PDB entry 7XUE | electron microscopy, 3.17 A resolution | chains G and I of the 8 polymer chains in the assembly

# Chain G
Molecule: DNA-directed RNA polymerase subunit alpha
From: Escherichia coli (strain K12)
Notes: EC 2.7.7.6
UniProtKB: P0A7Z4 (RPOA_ECOLI); residue numbers follow UniProt; this construct covers 1-329
Sequence (329 residues; row label = number of the first residue in the row):
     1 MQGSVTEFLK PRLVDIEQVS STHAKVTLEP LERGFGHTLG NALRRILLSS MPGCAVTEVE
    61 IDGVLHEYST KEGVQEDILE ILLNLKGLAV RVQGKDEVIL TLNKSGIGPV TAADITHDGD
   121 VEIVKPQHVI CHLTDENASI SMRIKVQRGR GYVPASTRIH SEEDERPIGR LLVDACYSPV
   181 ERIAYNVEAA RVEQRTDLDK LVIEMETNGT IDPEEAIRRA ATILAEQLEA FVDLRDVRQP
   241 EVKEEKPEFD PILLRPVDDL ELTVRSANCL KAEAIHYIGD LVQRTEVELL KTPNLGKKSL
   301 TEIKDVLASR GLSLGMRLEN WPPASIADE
Unresolved in the structure: 1-6, 160-166, 235-329
Curated features (UniProtKB/Swiss-Prot):
  - region: Glu162 to Glu165 (Required for interaction with Crp at class II promoters)
  - modified residue: Arg265 (ADP-ribosylarginine), Lys297 (N6-acetyllysine), Lys298 (N6-acetyllysine)
  - mutagenesis: Arg45 (R45C: In rpoA112; temperature-sensitive, blocks RNA polymerase assembly), Glu162 to Glu165 (5-fold decrease in CRP-class II promoter-dependent transcription), Glu165 (E165K: 5-fold decrease in CRP-class II promoter-dependent transcription), Arg191 (R191C: In rpoA101; temperature-sensitive)

# Chain I
Molecule: DNA-directed RNA polymerase subunit beta
From: Escherichia coli (strain K12)
Notes: EC 2.7.7.6
UniProtKB: P0A8V2 (RPOB_ECOLI); numbering as in UniProt (aligned over 1-1342)
Sequence (1342 residues; numbered 1 to 1342; the number before each row is that of its first residue):
     1 MVYSYTEKKR IRKDFGKRPQ VLDVPYLLSI QLDSFQKFIE QDPEGQYGLE AAFRSVFPIQ
    61 SYSGNSELQY VSYRLGEPVF DVQECQIRGV TYSAPLRVKL RLVIYEREAP EGTVKDIKEQ
   121 EVYMGEIPLM TDNGTFVING TERVIVSQLH RSPGVFFDSD KGKTHSSGKV LYNARIIPYR
   181 GSWLDFEFDP KDNLFVRIDR RRKLPATIIL RALNYTTEQI LDLFFEKVIF EIRDNKLQME
   241 LVPERLRGET ASFDIEANGK VYVEKGRRIT ARHIRQLEKD DVKLIEVPVE YIAGKVVAKD
   301 YIDESTGELI CAANMELSLD LLAKLSQSGH KRIETLFTND LDHGPYISET LRVDPTNDRL
   361 SALVEIYRMM RPGEPPTREA AESLFENLFF SEDRYDLSAV GRMKFNRSLL REEIEGSGIL
   421 SKDDIIDVMK KLIDIRNGKG EVDDIDHLGN RRIRSVGEMA ENQFRVGLVR VERAVKERLS
   481 LGDLDTLMPQ DMINAKPISA AVKEFFGSSQ LSQFMDQNNP LSEITHKRRI SALGPGGLTR
   541 ERAGFEVRDV HPTHYGRVCP IETPEGPNIG LINSLSVYAQ TNEYGFLETP YRKVTDGVVT
   601 DEIHYLSAIE EGNYVIAQAN SNLDEEGHFV EDLVTCRSKG ESSLFSRDQV DYMDVSTQQV
   661 VSVGASLIPF LEHDDANRAL MGANMQRQAV PTLRADKPLV GTGMERAVAV DSGVTAVAKR
   721 GGVVQYVDAS RIVIKVNEDE MYPGEAGIDI YNLTKYTRSN QNTCINQMPC VSLGEPVERG
   781 DVLADGPSTD LGELALGQNM RVAFMPWNGY NFEDSILVSE RVVQEDRFTT IHIQELACVS
   841 RDTKLGPEEI TADIPNVGEA ALSKLDESGI VYIGAEVTGG DILVGKVTPK GETQLTPEEK
   901 LLRAIFGEKA SDVKDSSLRV PNGVSGTVID VQVFTRDGVE KDKRALEIEE MQLKQAKKDL
   961 SEELQILEAG LFSRIRAVLV AGGVEAEKLD KLPRDRWLEL GLTDEEKQNQ LEQLAEQYDE
  1021 LKHEFEKKLE AKRRKITQGD DLAPGVLKIV KVYLAVKRRI QPGDKMAGRH GNKGVISKIN
  1081 PIEDMPYDEN GTPVDIVLNP LGVPSRMNIG QILETHLGMA AKGIGDKINA MLKQQQEVAK
  1141 LREFIQRAYD LGADVRQKVD LSTFSDEEVM RLAENLRKGM PIATPVFDGA KEAEIKELLK
  1201 LGDLPTSGQI RLYDGRTGEQ FERPVTVGYM YMLKLNHLVD DKMHARSTGS YSLVTQQPLG
  1261 GKAQFGGQRF GEMEVWALEA YGAAYTLQEM LTVKSDDVNG RTKMYKNIVD GNHQMEPGMP
  1321 ESFNVLLKEI RSLGINIELE DE
Unresolved in the structure: 1
Curated features (UniProtKB/Swiss-Prot):
  - modified residue (N6-acetyllysine): Lys1022, Lys1200
  - mutagenesis: Ile561 (I561S: Resistant to antibiotics salinamide A and B), Ile569 (I569S: Resistant to antibiotics salinamide A and B), Ala665 (A665E: Resistant to antibiotics salinamide A and B), Asp675 (D675A/G: Resistant to antibiotics salinamide A and B), Asn677 (N677H/K: Resistant to antibiotics salinamide A and B), Leu680 (L680M: Resistant to antibiotics salinamide A and B), Glu813 (E813K: Disrupts the enzyme's active center)
Reported in the primary citation:
  - conformationally variable residues (domain motion): Glu1006

# Chain G / chain I interface
Contacting residue pairs - 58 pairs, chain G then chain I:
  Asn41(G) with Tyr1087(I); Arg1216(I); Thr1217(I); Gly1218(I)
  Arg44(G) with Glu1083(I); Tyr1087(I); Gly1091(I)
  Arg45(G) with Glu1083(I), hydrogen bond (side chain-backbone); Asp1084(I), salt bridge; Gly1215(I), hydrogen bond (side chain-backbone); Arg1216(I)
  Ser49(G) with Glu1083(I)
  His66(G) with Thr927(I); Ile929(I)
  Tyr68(G) with Tyr756(I); Ile831(I), hydrophobic; Ile929(I), hydrophobic; Ala1055(I), hydrophobic; Lys1057(I)
  Thr70(G) with Ala729(I); Ser730(I)
  Lys71(G) with Asp728(I)
  Glu72(G) with Tyr726(I); Asp728(I)
  Gly73(G) with Asp728(I)
  Val74(G) with Asp728(I); Ala729(I)
  Gln75(G) with Val727(I); Val771(I), hydrogen bond (side chain-backbone); Ser772(I)
  Glu76(G) with Ala729(I)
  Asp77(G) with Lys755(I), salt bridge; Tyr756(I); Met768(I)
  Leu79(G) with Leu693(I), hydrophobic; Tyr756(I); Ile831(I), hydrophobic; Lys1057(I)
  Leu83(G) with Arg694(I)
  Lys86(G) with Gln824(I), hydrogen bond (side chain-backbone)
  Thr134(G) with Tyr726(I); Val727(I), hydrogen bond (side chain-backbone); Leu773(I)
  Tyr152(G) with Gln824(I)
  Pro154(G) with Arg1059(I)
  Ile159(G) with Glu876(I)
  Ile168(G) with Ile873(I); Gly874(I)
  Asp174(G) with Asp826(I)
  Cys176(G) with Gln824(I)
  Glu181(G) with Arg821(I), hydrogen bond (backbone-side chain)
  Arg182(G) with Asn1090(I), hydrogen bond (side chain-backbone); Gly1091(I); Thr1092(I)
  Ile183(G) with Gly1091(I)
  Ala184(G) with Asn1090(I); Gly1091(I)
  Tyr185(G) with Tyr1087(I)
Also at the interface, not in a pair above, chain G (35 interface residues in all): Leu48, Leu65, Ser69, Glu80, Asp135, Ser156
Also at the interface, not in a pair above, chain I (43 interface residues in all): Arg731, Asn766, Pro769, Val823, Ala875, Val928, Glu1089, Pro1093

# Summary
35 residues of chain G and 43 residues of chain I are in contact; the contacts include 7 hydrogen bonds and 2
salt bridges. Polar pairs include Arg45(G)-Asp1084(I), Asp77(G)-Lys755(I) and Arg45(G)-Glu1083(I). Curated
annotation (UniProt) lists 6 mutagenesis sites on chain G; 7 mutagenesis sites on chain I. The paper reports
conformational variability at Glu1006(I).
Here chain G is DNA-directed RNA polymerase subunit alpha and chain I is DNA-directed RNA polymerase subunit
beta, both from Escherichia coli (strain K12). Entry 7XUE (Cryo-EM structure of HK022 putRNA-associated E.coli
RNA polymerase elongation complex) was determined by electron microscopy (same publication as 7XUG and 7XUI).
